Entry 8BWJ (X-ray diffraction, 1.60 A resolution); this record covers chains A and B.

[Chain A]
Protein: 14-3-3 protein sigma
Source organism: Homo sapiens
UniProt: P31947 (1433S_HUMAN); numbering as in UniProt (aligned over 1-231)
Sequence (236 residues; row label = number of the first residue in the row; numbers below 1 keep their minus sign (Gly-4 is residue -4)):
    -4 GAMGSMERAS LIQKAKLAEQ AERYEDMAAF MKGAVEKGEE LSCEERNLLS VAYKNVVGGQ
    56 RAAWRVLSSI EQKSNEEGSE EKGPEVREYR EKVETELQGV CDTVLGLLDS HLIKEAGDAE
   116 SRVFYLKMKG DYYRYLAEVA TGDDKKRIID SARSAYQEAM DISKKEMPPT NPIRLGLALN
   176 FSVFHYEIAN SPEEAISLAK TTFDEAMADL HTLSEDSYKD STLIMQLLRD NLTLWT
Sequence notes: expression tag (-4 to 0)
Modified / non-standard residues: Cys38 (S-hydroxycysteine; CSO)
Curated features (UniProtKB/Swiss-Prot):
  - site (Interaction with phosphoserine on interacting protein): Arg56, Arg129
  - modified residue (Phosphoserine): Ser5, Ser74
Small-molecule neighbours: RYR (N-[3-(5-carbamimidoylthiophen-3-yl)phenyl]-2-methyl-2-[4-(trifluoromethyl)phenoxy]propanamide): Glu14, Cys38, Glu39, Asn42, Leu43, Val46, Phe119, Lys122, Pro167, Ile168, Gly171, Leu172, Leu218, Ile219

[Chain B]
Protein: ERalpha peptide
Sequence (5 residues; each row starts with the number of its first residue):
   591 FPATV
Modified / non-standard residues: Thr594 (phosphothreonine; TPO)

[How chain A and chain B interact]
Contacting residue pairs (20; chain A residue first):
  Lys49(A) - Thr594(B)
  Lys49(A) - Val595(B)
  Arg56(A) - Thr594(B)
  Lys122(A) - Val595(B)  hydrogen bond (side chain-backbone)
  Arg129(A) - Thr594(B)
  Tyr130(A) - Thr594(B)
  Gly171(A) - Val595(B)
  Leu174(A) - Ala593(B)
  Leu174(A) - Thr594(B)
  Leu174(A) - Val595(B)  hydrophobic
  Asn175(A) - Thr594(B)
  Asn175(A) - Val595(B)  hydrogen bond (side chain-backbone)
  Val178(A) - Pro592(B)  hydrophobic
  Val178(A) - Ala593(B)
  Val178(A) - Thr594(B)
  Glu182(A) - Pro592(B)
  Leu222(A) - Val595(B)  hydrophobic
  Asn226(A) - Pro592(B)
  Asn226(A) - Ala593(B)  hydrogen bond (side chain-backbone)
  Trp230(A) - Pro592(B)  hydrophobic
Interface residues without a listed pair, chain A (17 interface residues in all): Arg60, Asp126, Ile219, Leu229
Interface residues without a listed pair, chain B (5 interface residues in all): Phe591

[Summary]
Chain A and chain B form an interface of 17 and 5 residues respectively, with 3 hydrogen bonds. Polar pairs
include Lys122(A)-Val595(B), Asn175(A)-Val595(B) and Asn226(A)-Ala593(B). Bound to chain A: compound RYR.
Here chain A is 14-3-3 protein sigma (Homo sapiens) and chain B is ERalpha peptide. Entry 8BWJ
(fragment-linked stabilizer for ERa - 14-3-3 interaction (1074386)) was determined by X-ray diffraction (same
publication as 8BWX, 8BWZ, 8BX0, 8BX3, 8BX4, 8BXI and 24 further entries).
